Entry 3L5W (X-ray diffraction, 2.00 A resolution); this record covers chains H and I of the 3 polymer chains in the assembly.

[Chain H]
Molecule: C836 heavy chain
Source organism: Mus musculus, Homo sapiens
Notes: fragment: chimeric molecule of mouse variable domain and human constant domain
Chain sequence (230 residues; numbered 1 to 230; the number before each row is that of its first residue):
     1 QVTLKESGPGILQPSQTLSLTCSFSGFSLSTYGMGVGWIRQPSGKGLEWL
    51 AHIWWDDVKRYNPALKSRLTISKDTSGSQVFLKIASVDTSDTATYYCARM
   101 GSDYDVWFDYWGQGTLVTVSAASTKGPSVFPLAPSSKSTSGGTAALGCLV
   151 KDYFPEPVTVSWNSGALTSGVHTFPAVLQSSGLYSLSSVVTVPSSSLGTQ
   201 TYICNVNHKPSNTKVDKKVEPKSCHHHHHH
Disordered / not traced: 224-230
Disulfides: C22-C97, C148-C204

[Chain I]
Molecule: Interleukin-13
Source organism: Homo sapiens
UniProtKB: P35225 (IL13_HUMAN); residues 2-113 here correspond to UniProt positions 35-146 (UniProt number = residue number + 33)
Chain sequence (113 residues; each row starts with the number of its first residue):
     1 MGPVPPSTALRELIEELVNITQNQKAPLCNGSMVWSINLTAGMYCAALES
    51 LINVSGCSAIEKTQRMLSGFCPHKVSAGQFSSLHVRDTKIEVAQFVKDLL
   101 LHLKKLFREGRFN
Disordered / not traced: 1-6, 23-25, 111-113
Construct notes: expression tag (1)
Curated features (UniProtKB/Swiss-Prot):
  - glycosylation (N-linked (GlcNAc...) asparagine): N19, N30, N38, N53
Disulfides: C29-C57, C45-C71

[How chain H and chain I interact]
Pairs across the interface - 19 pairs, chain H then chain I:
  Y32(H) - L101(I)
  Y32(H) - K104(I)
  W54(H) - R108(I)
  W55(H) - R108(I)
  D56(H) - K105(I)
  D56(H) - R108(I)  salt bridge
  V58(H) - R108(I)
  V58(H) - E109(I)
  R60(H) - F107(I)
  R60(H) - R108(I)  hydrogen bond (side chain-backbone)
  R60(H) - E109(I)  hydrogen bond (side chain-backbone)
  R60(H) - G110(I)
  D103(H) - K104(I)  salt bridge
  D103(H) - R108(I)
  Y104(H) - I14(I)
  Y104(H) - K104(I)
  Y104(H) - F107(I)
  Y104(H) - R108(I)
  D105(H) - R11(I)  salt bridge
Interface residues without a listed pair, chain I (10 interface residues in all): E15

[Overview]
9 residues of chain H and 10 residues of chain I are in contact, with 2 hydrogen bonds and 3 salt bridges.
Among the polar pairs are D56(H)-R108(I), D103(H)-K104(I) and D105(H)-R11(I).
Chain H is C836 heavy chain (Mus musculus, Homo sapiens) and chain I is Interleukin-13 (Homo sapiens); the
structure, Crystal structure of the complex between IL-13 and C836 FAB, was determined by X-ray diffraction.
